Entry 1PVR (X-ray diffraction, 2.65 A resolution); this record covers chains D and B of the 4 polymer chains in the assembly.

[Chain D]
Molecule: 34-nt DNA strand
Sequence (34 nucleotides; each row starts with the number of its first residue):
     1 ATAACTTCGT ATAGCATACA TTATACGAAG TTAT

[Chain B]
Molecule: Recombinase CRE
Organism: Enterobacteria phage P1
Reference sequence: P06956 (RECR_BPP1); residues 2-343 here = UniProt positions 2-343
Chain sequence (349 residues; numbered -5 to 343; the number before each row is that of its first residue; numbers below 1 keep their minus sign (Met-5 is residue -5)):
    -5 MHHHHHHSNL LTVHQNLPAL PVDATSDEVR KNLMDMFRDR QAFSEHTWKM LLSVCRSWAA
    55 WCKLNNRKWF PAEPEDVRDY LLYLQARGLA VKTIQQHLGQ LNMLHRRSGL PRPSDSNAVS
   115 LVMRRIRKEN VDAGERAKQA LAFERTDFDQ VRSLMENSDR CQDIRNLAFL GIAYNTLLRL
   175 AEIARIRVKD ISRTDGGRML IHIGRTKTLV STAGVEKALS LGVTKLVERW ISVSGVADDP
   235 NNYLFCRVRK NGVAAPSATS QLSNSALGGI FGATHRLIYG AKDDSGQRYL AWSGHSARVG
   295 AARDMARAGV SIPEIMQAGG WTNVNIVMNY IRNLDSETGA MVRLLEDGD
Disordered / not traced: -5 to 18, 329-331, 342-343
Sequence notes: initiating methionine (-5); expression tag (-4 to 1); engineered mutation Leu174 (Ile in P06956), Asn258 (Thr in P06956), Ser259 (Arg in P06956), Gly262 (Glu in P06956), Gly266 (Glu in P06956)
Swiss-Prot annotation at these positions:
  - active site: Arg173, His289, Arg292, Trp315, Tyr324 (O-(3'-phospho-DNA)-tyrosine intermediate)
Reported in the primary citation:
  - binding site for the 34-nt DNA strand (chain D): Asn258, Ser259
  - binding site for the 34-nt DNA strand: Ser259
  - conformationally variable residues (side-chain flip): Ser259

[Interface between chain D and chain B]
Pairs across the interface (45):
  DT17(D) - Arg121(B)  sugar contact
  DA18(D) - Arg118(B)  phosphate contact
  DA18(D) - Arg121(B)  salt bridge to the phosphate
  DC19(D) - Arg106(B)  salt bridge to the phosphate
  DC19(D) - Ser108(B)  phosphate contact
  DA20(D) - Arg100(B)  salt bridge to the phosphate
  DA20(D) - Arg106(B)  salt bridge to the phosphate
  DT21(D) - Thr41(B)  sugar contact
  DT21(D) - Gly93(B)  base contact
  DT21(D) - Met97(B)  phosphate contact
  DT21(D) - Arg100(B)  salt bridge to the phosphate
  DT21(D) - Arg101(B)  salt bridge to the phosphate
  DT22(D) - Ala36(B)  phosphate contact
  DT22(D) - Phe37(B)  phosphate contact
  DT22(D) - Ser38(B)  hydrogen bond to the phosphate
  DT22(D) - Thr41(B)  hydrogen bond to the phosphate
  DT22(D) - Gln90(B)  base contact
  DT22(D) - Gln94(B)  base contact
  DT22(D) - Lys201(B)  base contact
  DA23(D) - Ser38(B)  hydrogen bond to the phosphate
  DA23(D) - His40(B)  salt bridge to the phosphate
  DA23(D) - Met44(B)  base contact
  DA23(D) - Lys201(B)  sugar contact
  DT24(D) - His40(B)  base contact
  DT24(D) - Lys43(B)  hydrogen bond to the base
  DT24(D) - Arg173(B)  phosphate contact
  DT24(D) - Leu174(B)  hydrogen bond to the phosphate
  DT24(D) - Ala175(B)  hydrogen bond to the phosphate
  DT24(D) - Asn258(B)  hydrogen bond to the phosphate
  DT24(D) - His289(B)  sugar contact
  DA25(D) - Leu174(B)  phosphate contact
  DA25(D) - Arg282(B)  hydrogen bond to the sugar
  DA25(D) - Tyr283(B)  sugar contact
  DA25(D) - Ser287(B)  hydrogen bond to the phosphate
  DA25(D) - Gly288(B)  hydrogen bond to the phosphate
  DA25(D) - His289(B)  hydrogen bond to the phosphate
  DC26(D) - Arg282(B)  phosphate contact
  DC26(D) - Tyr283(B)  hydrogen bond to the phosphate
  DC26(D) - Ser287(B)  phosphate contact
  DG27(D) - Ser259(B)  hydrogen bond to the base
  DG27(D) - Lys276(B)  salt bridge to the phosphate
  DT32(D) - Arg243(B)  hydrogen bond to the base
  DA33(D) - Arg243(B)  hydrogen bond to the sugar
  DT34(D) - Lys244(B)  base contact
  DT34(D) - Asn245(B)  phosphate contact
Interface residues without a listed pair, chain B (37 interface residues in all): Gln89, Ala134, Arg199, Thr200, Gln281

[Overview]
14 residues of chain D and 37 residues of chain B are in contact, with 15 hydrogen bonds and 8 salt bridges.
Among the polar pairs are DT24(D)-Lys43(B), DG27(D)-Ser259(B) and DT32(D)-Arg243(B). From the paper: a binding
site for the 34-nt DNA strand (chain D) at Asn258(B) and Ser259(B); a binding site for the 34-nt DNA strand at
Ser259(B).
Here chain D is a 34-nt DNA strand and chain B is Recombinase CRE (Enterobacteria phage P1). Entry 1PVR (Basis
for a switch in substrate specificity: crystal structure of selected variant of cre site-specific recombinase
...) was determined by X-ray diffraction, deposited together with 1PVP and 1PVQ.
